Entry 7UNE (electron microscopy, 3.73 A resolution); this record covers chains N and Q of the 14 polymer chains in the assembly.

== Chain N ==
Molecule: V-type proton ATPase catalytic subunit A
From: Bos taurus
Notes: EC 7.1.2.2
UniProtKB: P31404 (VATA_BOVIN); residues 1-617 here = UniProt positions 1-617
Amino-acid sequence (617 residues; numbered 1 to 617; the number before each row is that of its first residue):
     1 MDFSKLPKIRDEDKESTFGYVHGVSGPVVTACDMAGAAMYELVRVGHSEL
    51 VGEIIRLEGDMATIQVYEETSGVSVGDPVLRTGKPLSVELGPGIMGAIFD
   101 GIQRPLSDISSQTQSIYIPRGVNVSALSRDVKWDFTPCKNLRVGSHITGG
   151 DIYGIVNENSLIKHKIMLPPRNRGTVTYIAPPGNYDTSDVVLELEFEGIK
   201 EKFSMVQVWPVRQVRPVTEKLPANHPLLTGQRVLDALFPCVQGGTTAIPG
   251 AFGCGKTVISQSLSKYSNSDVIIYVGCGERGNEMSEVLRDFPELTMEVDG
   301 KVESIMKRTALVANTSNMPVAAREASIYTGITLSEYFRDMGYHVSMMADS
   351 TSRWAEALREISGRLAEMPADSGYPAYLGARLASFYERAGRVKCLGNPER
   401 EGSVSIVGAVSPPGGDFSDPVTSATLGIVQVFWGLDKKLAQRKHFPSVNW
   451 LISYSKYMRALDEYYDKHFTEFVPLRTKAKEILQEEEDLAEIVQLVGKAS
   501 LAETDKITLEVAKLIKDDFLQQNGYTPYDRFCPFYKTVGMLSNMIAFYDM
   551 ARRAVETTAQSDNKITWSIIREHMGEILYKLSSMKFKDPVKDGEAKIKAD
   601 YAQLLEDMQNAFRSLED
Disordered / not traced: 1-16, 250-256, 617
Curated features (UniProtKB/Swiss-Prot):
  - binding site (ATP): Gly250 to Thr257
  - modified residue: Thr136 (Phosphothreonine), Ser384 (Phosphoserine)

== Chain Q ==
Molecule: V-type proton ATPase subunit B, brain isoform
From: Bos taurus
UniProtKB: P31408 (VATB2_BOVIN); numbering as in UniProt (aligned over 1-511)
Amino-acid sequence (511 residues; each row starts with the number of its first residue):
     1 MALRAMRGIVNGAAPELPVPTSGPLAGSREQALAVSRNYLSQPRLTYKTV
    51 SGVNGPLVILDHVKFPRYAEIVHLTLPDGTKRSGQVLEVSGSKAVVQVFE
   101 GTSGIDAKKTSCEFTGDILRTPVSEDMLGRVFNGSGKPIDRGPVVLAEDF
   151 LDIMGQPINPQCRIYPEEMIQTGISAIDGMNSIARGQKIPIFSAAGLPHN
   201 EIAAQICRQAGLVKKSKDVVDYSEENFAIVFAAMGVNMETARFFKSDFEE
   251 NGSMDNVCLFLNLANDPTIERIITPRLALTTAEFLAYQCEKHVLVILTDM
   301 SSYAEALREVSAAREEVPGRRGFPGYMYTDLATIYERAGRVEGRNGSITQ
   351 IPILTMPNDDITHPIPDLTGYITEGQIYVDRQLHNRQIYPPINVLPSLSR
   401 LMKSAIGEGMTRKDHADVSNQLYACYAIGKDVQAMKAVVGEEALTSDDLL
   451 YLEFLQKFERNFIAQGPYENRTVYETLDIGWQLLRIFPKEMLKRIPQSTL
   501 SEFYPRDSAKH
Disordered / not traced: 1-38, 216-223, 507-511
Curated features (UniProtKB/Swiss-Prot):
  - binding site (ATP): Arg400

== Chain N / chain Q interface ==
Contacting residue pairs (84; chain N residue first):
  His22(N) - Ser90(Q)
  His22(N) - Gly91(Q)  hydrogen bond (backbone-backbone)
  Gly23(N) - Val89(Q)
  Gly23(N) - Ser90(Q)
  Val24(N) - Tyr68(Q)  hydrophobic
  Val24(N) - Glu88(Q)
  Val24(N) - Val89(Q)  hydrogen bond (backbone-backbone)
  Ser25(N) - Glu88(Q)
  Ser25(N) - Arg314(Q)  hydrogen bond
  Gly26(N) - Tyr68(Q)
  Glu69(N) - Met154(Q)
  Thr70(N) - Tyr68(Q)
  Ser71(N) - Tyr68(Q)
  Gly72(N) - Arg67(Q)  hydrogen bond (backbone-side chain)
  Gly72(N) - Tyr68(Q)  hydrogen bond (backbone-backbone)
  Val73(N) - Tyr68(Q)
  Ser74(N) - Pro66(Q)
  Ser74(N) - Arg67(Q)
  Val75(N) - Phe65(Q)  hydrophobic
  Val75(N) - Pro66(Q)  hydrogen bond (backbone-backbone)
  Val75(N) - Val89(Q)  hydrophobic
  Val75(N) - Gly91(Q)
  Leu106(N) - Asn159(Q)  hydrogen bond (backbone-side chain)
  Leu106(N) - Pro160(Q)
  Leu106(N) - Gln161(Q)
  Ser107(N) - Gln161(Q)
  Ser110(N) - Asn159(Q)
  Ser110(N) - Gln161(Q)  hydrogen bond
  Ser110(N) - Cys162(Q)
  Ser115(N) - Cys162(Q)
  Ile116(N) - Ile158(Q)
  Ile116(N) - Asn159(Q)  hydrogen bond (backbone-backbone)
  Ile116(N) - Tyr287(Q)  hydrophobic
  Ile116(N) - Arg344(Q)
  Tyr117(N) - Gln156(Q)
  Tyr117(N) - Pro157(Q)
  Tyr117(N) - Ile158(Q)  hydrophobic
  Tyr117(N) - Tyr287(Q)
  Ile118(N) - Pro157(Q)  hydrogen bond (backbone-backbone)
  Gly278(N) - Tyr328(Q)
  Arg280(N) - Glu336(Q)
  Arg280(N) - Gly370(Q)  hydrogen bond (side chain-backbone)
  Arg280(N) - Tyr371(Q)  hydrogen bond (side chain-backbone)
  Arg280(N) - Ile372(Q)
  Arg280(N) - Thr373(Q)  hydrogen bond (side chain-backbone)
  Arg280(N) - Arg400(Q)
  Gly281(N) - Arg163(Q)
  Gly281(N) - Glu336(Q)  hydrogen bond (backbone-side chain)
  Asn282(N) - Tyr165(Q)
  Asn282(N) - Pro166(Q)
  Asn282(N) - Gly186(Q)  hydrogen bond (side chain-backbone)
  Asn282(N) - Lys188(Q)
  Asn282(N) - Glu374(Q)  hydrogen bond
  Glu283(N) - Glu374(Q)
  Glu283(N) - Leu401(Q)
  Ser285(N) - Arg163(Q)
  Ser285(N) - Ile164(Q)
  Ser285(N) - Tyr165(Q)
  Glu286(N) - Tyr165(Q)  hydrogen bond
  Leu288(N) - Pro160(Q)
  Arg289(N) - Tyr165(Q)
  Arg289(N) - Glu167(Q)  salt bridge
  Thr315(N) - Pro160(Q)
  Ser316(N) - Tyr328(Q)
  Ser316(N) - Ala332(Q)
  Ser316(N) - Glu336(Q)
  Ser316(N) - Ile372(Q)
  Asn317(N) - Pro157(Q)
  Asn317(N) - Ala332(Q)
  Asn317(N) - Thr333(Q)
  Asn317(N) - Glu336(Q)
  Met318(N) - Pro160(Q)  hydrophobic
  Arg323(N) - Tyr328(Q)
  Arg353(N) - Tyr328(Q)
  Arg353(N) - Tyr371(Q)
  Glu356(N) - Tyr328(Q)
  Glu356(N) - Tyr371(Q)
  Glu360(N) - Gly325(Q)
  Glu360(N) - Tyr328(Q)
  Glu360(N) - Thr329(Q)
  Gly363(N) - Val317(Q)
  Arg364(N) - Tyr326(Q)
  Pro413(N) - Tyr371(Q)
  Lys443(N) - Arg494(Q)
Other interface residues (no listed pair), chain N (46 interface residues in all): Ile98, Ile109, Pro119, Arg120, Arg359, Pro412
Other interface residues (no listed pair), chain Q (54 interface residues in all): Ala69, Leu87, Ile118, Asp152, Gln187, Glu283, Arg320, Gly339, Val341, Glu342, Leu368, Lys403

== In short ==
46 residues of chain N face 54 of chain Q across their interface; the contacts include 17 hydrogen bonds and 1
salt bridge. Polar contacts include Arg289(N)-Glu167(Q), Ser25(N)-Arg314(Q) and Gly72(N)-Arg67(Q). UniProt
lists 8 ATP-binding residues on chain N; ATP-binding residue Arg400(Q) on chain Q.
Chain N is V-type proton ATPase catalytic subunit A and chain Q is V-type proton ATPase subunit B, brain
isoform, both from Bos taurus; the structure, The V1 region of bovine V-ATPase in complex with human mEAK7
(focused refinement), was determined by electron microscopy.
